PDB entry 9UUU | electron microscopy, 3.17 A resolution | chains D and E of the 6 polymer chains in the assembly

[Chain D]
Name: Na(+)-translocating NADH-quinone reductase subunit D
Organism: Vibrio cholerae O395
Notes: EC 7.2.1.1
UniProtKB: A5F5Y6 (NQRD_VIBC3); residues 1-210 here = UniProt positions 1-210
Chain sequence (210 residues; numbered 1 to 210; the number before each row is that of its first residue):
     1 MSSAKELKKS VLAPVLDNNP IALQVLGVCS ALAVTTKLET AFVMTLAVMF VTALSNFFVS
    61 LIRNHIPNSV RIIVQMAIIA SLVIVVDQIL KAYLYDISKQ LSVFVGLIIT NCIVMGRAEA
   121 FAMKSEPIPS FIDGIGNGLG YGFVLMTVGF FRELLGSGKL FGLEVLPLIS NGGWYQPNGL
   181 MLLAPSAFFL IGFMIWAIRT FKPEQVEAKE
Disordered / not traced: 1-4
Residues lining bound ligands: 2Fe-2S cluster (FES): G27, V28, C29, T110, N111, C112
From the paper describing this entry:
  - binding site for 2Fe-2S cluster: T110, C112 (from molecular simulation)

[Chain E]
Name: Na(+)-translocating NADH-quinone reductase subunit E
Organism: Vibrio cholerae O395
Notes: EC 7.2.1.1
UniProtKB: A5F5Y5 (NQRE_VIBC3); numbering as in UniProt (aligned over 1-198)
Chain sequence (198 residues; each row starts with the number of its first residue):
     1 MEHYISLLVK SIFIENMALS FFLGMCTFLA VSKKVKTSFG LGIAVIVVLT ISVPVNNLVY
    61 NLVLKPDALV EGVDLSFLNF ITFIGVIAAL VQILEMILDR FFPPLYNALG IFLPLITVNC
   121 AIFGGVSFMV QRDYSFAESV VYGFGSGVGW MLAIVALAGI REKMKYSDVP PGLRGLGITF
   181 ITAGLMALGF MSFSGVQL
Residues lining bound ligands: 2Fe-2S cluster (FES): G24, M25, C26, V118, C120
From the paper describing this entry:
  - binding site for 2Fe-2S cluster: V118, C120 (from molecular simulation)

[Chain D / chain E interface]
Pairs across the interface - 55 pairs, chain D then chain E:
  I21(D) with L176(E)
  A22(D) with L176(E)
  V25(D) with C26(E); L176(E), hydrophobic
  L26(D) with C26(E), hydrophobic
  G27(D) with C26(E)
  V28(D) with M25(E), hydrophobic; C26(E), hydrophobic; F180(E), hydrophobic
  C29(D) with F22(E); L23(E), hydrophobic; G24(E), hydrogen bond (side chain-backbone); M25(E), hydrogen bond (side chain-backbone)
  L32(D) with M25(E), hydrophobic
  S69(D) with Q92(E)
  I72(D) with A88(E), hydrophobic; Q92(E)
  I73(D) with A88(E), hydrophobic
  M76(D) with I84(E), hydrophobic
  A77(D) with I81(E), hydrophobic
  A80(D) with I81(E), hydrophobic
  I84(D) with F77(E); F80(E), hydrophobic; I81(E), hydrophobic
  V103(D) with S127(E)
  F104(D) with L23(E), hydrophobic
  L107(D) with L23(E), hydrophobic; C120(E), hydrophobic; F123(E), hydrophobic
  I109(D) with F80(E), hydrophobic
  T110(D) with I84(E); V118(E); C120(E), hydrogen bond (backbone-side chain); F123(E)
  N111(D) with V118(E)
  M115(D) with V118(E), hydrophobic
  L183(D) with M191(E), hydrophobic
  A184(D) with F22(E), hydrophobic
  P185(D) with M191(E)
  F188(D) with F22(E), hydrophobic; M25(E), hydrophobic; F180(E); G184(E)
  F189(D) with I181(E); G184(E); L185(E), hydrophobic
  I191(D) with F180(E), hydrophobic
  G192(D) with L173(E)
  W196(D) with P170(E), hydrophobic; G172(E); L173(E), hydrophobic
  R199(D) with G172(E); R174(E)
  V206(D) with P171(E)
  E207(D) with R174(E), hydrogen bond (backbone-side chain)
Also at the interface, not in a pair above, chain D (41 interface residues in all): D87, G106, C112, L180, F193, I195, A208, K209
Also at the interface, not in a pair above, chain E (36 interface residues in all): G85, A89, T117, N119, G124, F128, G177, A183, A187, L188
From the paper, about this interface:
  - residue pairs: L107(D)-L23(E)

[Summary]
Chain D and chain E form an interface of 41 and 36 residues respectively, with 4 hydrogen bonds. Among the
polar pairs are C29(D)-G24(E), C29(D)-M25(E) and T110(D)-C120(E). The authors report a contact between L107(D)
and L23(E). From the paper: a binding site for 2Fe-2S cluster at T110(D), C112(D) and V118(E) among others.
Chain D is Na(+)-translocating NADH-quinone reductase subunit D and chain E is Na(+)-translocating
NADH-quinone reductase subunit E, both from Vibrio cholerae O395; the structure, Cryo-EM structure of
Na+-translocating NADH-ubiquinone oxidoreductase from Vibrio cholerae reduced by NADH, was determined by
electron microscopy together with 9U5G, 9UD3, 9UD4, 9UD5, 9UD6, 9UD8 and 4 further entries from the same
study.
